8GPT - chains A and B of the 9 polymer chains in the assembly; structure by X-ray diffraction, 3.07 A resolution.

[Chain A (and B)]
Protein: Envelope protein
From: Yellow fever virus
Notes: chain B of this document is another copy of the same molecule, construct and numbering; everything in this record applies to it too
Reference sequence: Q89292 (Q89292_9FLAV); residue numbers follow UniProt; this construct covers 1-398
Amino-acid sequence (398 residues; each row starts with the number of its first residue):
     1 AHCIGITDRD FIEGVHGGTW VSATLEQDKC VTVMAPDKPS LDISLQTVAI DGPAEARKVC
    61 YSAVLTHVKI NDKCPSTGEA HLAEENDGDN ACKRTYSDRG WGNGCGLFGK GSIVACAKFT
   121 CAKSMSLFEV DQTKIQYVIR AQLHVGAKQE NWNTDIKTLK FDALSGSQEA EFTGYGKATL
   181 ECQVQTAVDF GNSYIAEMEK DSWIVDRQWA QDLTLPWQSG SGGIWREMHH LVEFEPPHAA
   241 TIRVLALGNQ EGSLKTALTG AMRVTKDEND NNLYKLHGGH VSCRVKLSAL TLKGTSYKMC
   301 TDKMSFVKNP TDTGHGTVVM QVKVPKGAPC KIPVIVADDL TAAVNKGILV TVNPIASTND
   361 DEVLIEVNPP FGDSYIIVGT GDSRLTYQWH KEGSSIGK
Disordered / not traced: 1, 147-152
Disulfides: Cys3-Cys30, Cys60-Cys121, Cys74-Cys105, Cys92-Cys116, Cys182-Cys283, Cys300-Cys330
What the authors report for this chain:
  - mutagenesis - W101R: unchanged binding to group 2 mAbs

[Interface between chain A and chain B]
Contacting residue pairs (91; chain A residue first):
  Asp8(A) with Gly17(B); Gly18(B), hydrogen bond (backbone-backbone)
  Arg9(A) with Trp20(B), hydrogen bond (backbone-side chain); Lys177(B); Thr179(B), hydrogen bond; Lys286(B); Leu287(B); Ser288(B)
  Asp10(A) with Trp20(B); Lys286(B), salt bridge
  Phe11(A) with His16(B); Gly17(B); Gly18(B), hydrogen bond (backbone-backbone); Trp20(B)
  Ile12(A) with Ile12(B); Gly14(B); His16(B); Gly18(B)
  Glu13(A) with Gly14(B); Val15(B), hydrogen bond (backbone-backbone); His16(B), salt bridge
  Gly14(A) with Val15(B)
  Val15(A) with Val15(B), hydrophobic
  Trp20(A) with Trp20(B)
  Ser22(A) with Trp20(B); Glu181(B), hydrogen bond; Arg284(B), hydrogen bond; Lys286(B), hydrogen bond (backbone-side chain)
  Thr24(A) with Ser167(B); Glu181(B), hydrogen bond
  Thr95(A) with Glu79(B); Tyr96(B)
  Tyr96(A) with Tyr96(B)
  Asp98(A) with Ser76(B), hydrogen bond (side chain-backbone); Thr77(B); Gly78(B), hydrogen bond (side chain-backbone)
  Lys110(A) with Gly78(B); Tyr96(B); Lys110(B)
  Gln183(A) with Gln183(B), hydrogen bond
  Gln185(A) with Thr133(B); Ala163(B); Leu164(B)
  Thr186(A) with Thr133(B)
  Ala187(A) with Thr133(B), hydrogen bond (backbone-side chain)
  Val188(A) with Thr133(B)
  Asp189(A) with Val130(B); Asp131(B); Gln132(B), hydrogen bond (side chain-backbone); Thr133(B)
  Asn192(A) with Val130(B), hydrogen bond (side chain-backbone); Arg207(B), hydrogen bond
  Asp206(A) with Glu129(B)
  Gln208(A) with Ala56(B); Arg57(B); Tyr194(B), hydrogen bond; Gln211(B)
  Asp212(A) with Trp217(B); Ser219(B), hydrogen bond; Arg226(B), hydrogen bond (backbone-side chain)
  Pro236(A) with His81(B)
  Pro237(A) with Glu79(B)
  His280(A) with Leu164(B), hydrogen bond (side chain-backbone); Ser165(B)
  Arg284(A) with Arg284(B)
  Thr291(A) with His16(B), hydrogen bond
  Tyr297(A) with Lys177(B), hydrogen bond (backbone-side chain)
  His315(A) with Lys134(B), hydrogen bond (backbone-side chain)
  Lys331(A) with Glu169(B), salt bridge
  Lys346(A) with Lys160(B), hydrogen bond (backbone-side chain)
  Gly347(A) with Lys160(B)
  Ile348(A) with Lys160(B); Phe161(B); Asp162(B); Ser165(B)
  Leu349(A) with Ser165(B); Gln168(B), hydrogen bond (backbone-side chain)
  Val350(A) with Ser165(B)
  Val352(A) with Ser167(B)
  Asn353(A) with Glu169(B)
  Asn368(A) with Asp162(B), hydrogen bond
  Phe371(A) with Asp51(B); Gly52(B)
  Ser394(A) with Gly52(B), hydrogen bond (side chain-backbone); Ala54(B)
  Ile396(A) with Ala54(B), hydrophobic; Glu55(B); Ala56(B); Gly220(B); Ser221(B)
  Lys398(A) with Ser221(B)
Interface residues without a listed pair, chain A (54 interface residues in all): Val21, Phe108, Trp209, Thr214, Gly279, Gly316, Thr317, Asn345, Gly397
Interface residues without a listed pair, chain B (58 interface residues in all): Glu13, Leu107, Ser112, Gln136, Gly166, Ala178, Gly223

[Overview]
Chain A and chain B form an interface of 54 and 58 residues respectively, with 27 hydrogen bonds and 3 salt
bridges. Among the polar pairs are Asp10(A)-Lys286(B), Glu13(A)-His16(B) and Lys331(A)-Glu169(B). From the
paper: W101R of chain A leaves binding to group 2 mAbs unchanged.
Both chains are Envelope protein (Yellow fever virus). Entry 8GPT (YFV_E_YD6scFv_postfusion) was determined by
X-ray diffraction together with 8GPU from the same study.
